Entry 7QDH (electron microscopy, 4.20 A resolution (low resolution: residue-level contacts below are approximate; hydrogen-bond / salt-bridge calls are withheld)); this record covers chains B and C of the 3 polymer chains in the assembly.

[Chain B (and C)]
Protein: Spike glycoprotein, Fibritin
Organism: Severe acute respiratory syndrome coronavirus 2
Notes: chain C of this document is another copy of the same molecule, construct and numbering; everything in this record applies to it too
UniProtKB: chimeric construct of P0DTC2, P10104: residues 15-1213 from P0DTC2 (SPIKE_SARS2) positions 15-1213 (same numbers); residues 1220-1248 from P10104 positions 458-486 (UniProt number = residue number - 762)
Amino-acid sequence (1250 residues; row label = number of the first residue in the row; note: 3 numbers in that range are skipped by the numbering (no residue carries them; nothing is unmodelled there)):
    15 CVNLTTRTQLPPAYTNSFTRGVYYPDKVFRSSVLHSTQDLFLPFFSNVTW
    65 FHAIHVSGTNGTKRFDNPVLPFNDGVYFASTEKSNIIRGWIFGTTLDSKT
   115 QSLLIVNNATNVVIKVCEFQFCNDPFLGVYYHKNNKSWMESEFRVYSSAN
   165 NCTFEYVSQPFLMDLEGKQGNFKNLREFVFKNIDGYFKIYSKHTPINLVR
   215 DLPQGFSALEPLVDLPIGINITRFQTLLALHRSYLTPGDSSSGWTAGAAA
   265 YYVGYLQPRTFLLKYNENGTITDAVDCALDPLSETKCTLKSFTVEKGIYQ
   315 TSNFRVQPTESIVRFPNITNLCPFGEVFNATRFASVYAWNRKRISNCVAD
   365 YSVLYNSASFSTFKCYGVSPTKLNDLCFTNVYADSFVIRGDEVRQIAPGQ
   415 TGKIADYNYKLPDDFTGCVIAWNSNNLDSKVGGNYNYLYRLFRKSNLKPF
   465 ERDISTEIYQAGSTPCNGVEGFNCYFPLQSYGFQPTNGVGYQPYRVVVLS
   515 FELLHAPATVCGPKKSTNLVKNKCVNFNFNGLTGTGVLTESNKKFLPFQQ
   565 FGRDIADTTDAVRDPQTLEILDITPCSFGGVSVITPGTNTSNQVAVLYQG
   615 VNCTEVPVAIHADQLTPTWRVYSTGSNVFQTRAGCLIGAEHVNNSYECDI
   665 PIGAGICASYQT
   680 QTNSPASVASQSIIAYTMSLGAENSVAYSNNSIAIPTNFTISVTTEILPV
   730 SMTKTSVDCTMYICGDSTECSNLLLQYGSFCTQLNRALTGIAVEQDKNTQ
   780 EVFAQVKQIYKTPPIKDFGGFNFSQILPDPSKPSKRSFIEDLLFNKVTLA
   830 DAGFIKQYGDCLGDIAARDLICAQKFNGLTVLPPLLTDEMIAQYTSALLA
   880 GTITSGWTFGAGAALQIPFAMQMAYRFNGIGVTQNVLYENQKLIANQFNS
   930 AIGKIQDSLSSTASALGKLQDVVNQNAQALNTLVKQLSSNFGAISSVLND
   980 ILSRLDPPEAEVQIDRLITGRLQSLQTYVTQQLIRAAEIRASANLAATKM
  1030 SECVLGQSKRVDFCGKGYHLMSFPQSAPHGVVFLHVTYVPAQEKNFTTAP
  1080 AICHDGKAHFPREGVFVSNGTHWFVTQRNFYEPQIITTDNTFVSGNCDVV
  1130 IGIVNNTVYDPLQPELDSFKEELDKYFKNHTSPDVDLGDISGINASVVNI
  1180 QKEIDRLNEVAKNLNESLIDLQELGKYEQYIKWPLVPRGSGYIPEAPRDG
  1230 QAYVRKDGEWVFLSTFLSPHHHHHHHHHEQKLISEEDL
Unresolved in the structure: 71-75, 516-522, 622-632, 680-688, 830-853, 1147-1267 (chain C: 71-75, 622-640, 680-688, 831-850, 1147-1267)
Differences from the reference sequence: conflict Gly-614 (Asp in P0DTC2), Ala-685 (Arg in P0DTC2), Pro-986 (Lys in P0DTC2), Pro-987 (Val in P0DTC2); linker (1214-1219); expression tag (1249-1267)
Disulfide bonds: Cys-131/Cys-166, Cys-291/Cys-301, Cys-336/Cys-361, Cys-379/Cys-432, Cys-391/Cys-525, Cys-480/Cys-488, Cys-538/Cys-590, Cys-617/Cys-649, Cys-662/Cys-671, Cys-738/Cys-760, Cys-743/Cys-749, Cys-1032/Cys-1043, Cys-1082/Cys-1126
Covalently attached groups: N-acetylglucosamine (NAG) linked to Asn-164, Asn-234, Asn-282, Asn-343, Asn-616, Asn-657, Asn-709, Asn-717, Asn-801, Asn-1074, Asn-1098, Asn-1134

[Chain B / chain C interface]
Pairs across the interface (148; chain B residue first):
  Asn-317(B) with Asp-737(C)
  Arg-357(B) with Cys-166(C); Thr-167(C)
  Ser-359(B) with Thr-167(C)
  Asn-360(B) with Phe-168(C); Pro-230(C)
  Thr-523(B) with Tyr-200(C); Pro-230(C)
  Thr-547(B) with Asn-978(C)
  Thr-549(B) with Asp-745(C)
  Phe-559(B) with Phe-43(C)
  Leu-560(B) with Tyr-38(C)
  Phe-562(B) with Tyr-38(C); Glu-224(C)
  Gln-563(B) with Tyr-38(C); Lys-41(C); Phe-43(C); Gly-283(C)
  Phe-565(B) with Val-42(C); Phe-43(C)
  Arg-567(B) with Phe-43(C)
  Asp-568(B) with Phe-855(C)
  Ile-569(B) with Asp-830(C)
  Ala-570(B) with Asn-960(C); Val-963(C)
  Asp-571(B) with His-49(C); Lys-964(C)
  Thr-572(B) with Phe-855(C); Val-963(C)
  Thr-573(B) with Phe-855(C)
  Pro-589(B) with Lys-854(C)
  Phe-592(B) with Met-740(C); Lys-854(C); Gly-857(C); Thr-859(C)
  Gln-613(B) with Leu-861(C)
  Arg-646(B) with Thr-866(C)
  Ala-647(B) with Pro-862(C)
  Pro-665(B) with Leu-864(C)
  Gly-667(B) with Leu-864(C)
  Ala-668(B) with Pro-862(C); Pro-863(C); Leu-864(C)
  Gly-669(B) with Leu-864(C); Met-869(C)
  Thr-696(B) with Met-869(C)
  Met-697(B) with Leu-864(C); Leu-865(C); Met-869(C)
  Leu-699(B) with Lys-786(C); Ile-788(C); Gln-872(C); Tyr-873(C)
  Gly-700(B) with Lys-786(C)
  Ala-701(B) with Gln-787(C); Ile-788(C)
  Glu-702(B) with Ile-788(C); Lys-790(C)
  Asn-703(B) with Gln-787(C); Ile-788(C); Tyr-789(C); Lys-790(C)
  Ser-704(B) with Lys-790(C); Thr-791(C)
  Val-705(B) with Thr-883(C); Gln-895(C)
  Ala-706(B) with Gln-895(C)
  Tyr-707(B) with Pro-792(C); Asp-796(C); Phe-797(C); Gln-895(C); Ile-896(C); Pro-897(C); Phe-898(C)
  Ser-708(B) with Gln-895(C); Pro-897(C)
  Asn-709(B) with Asp-796(C); Pro-897(C)
  Ser-711(B) with Gln-895(C); Pro-897(C)
  Ile-712(B) with Gln-895(C); Ile-896(C); Pro-897(C); Met-900(C)
  Ala-713(B) with Leu-894(C); Gln-895(C)
  Pro-715(B) with Leu-894(C)
  Gln-957(B) with Arg-765(C)
  Thr-961(B) with Arg-765(C)
  Gln-965(B) with Gly-757(C); Ser-758(C)
  Ser-968(B) with Gln-755(C); Tyr-756(C); Gly-757(C)
  Asn-969(B) with Gln-755(C)
  Phe-970(B) with Gln-755(C); Tyr-756(C); Phe-759(C)
  Gly-971(B) with Gln-755(C)
  Pro-987(B) with Gly-413(C)
  Glu-988(B) with Gly-413(C); Gln-414(C)
  Arg-995(B) with Asp-994(C)
  Gln-1002(B) with Gln-1002(C)
  Thr-1006(B) with Gln-762(C); Gln-1005(C)
  Ile-1013(B) with Leu-1012(C)
  Arg-1039(B) with Glu-1031(C); Arg-1039(C)
  Val-1040(B) with Ser-1030(C); Glu-1031(C); Gly-1035(C)
  Asp-1041(B) with Ser-1030(C); Leu-1034(C)
  Phe-1042(B) with Glu-1031(C)
  Lys-1045(B) with Ala-890(C); Gly-891(C)
  Gly-1046(B) with Ala-890(C)
  Tyr-1047(B) with Trp-886(C); Ala-890(C)
  Val-1068(B) with Ala-890(C)
  Glu-1072(B) with Leu-894(C)
  Thr-1077(B) with Pro-897(C); Met-900(C)
  Pro-1079(B) with Tyr-917(C)
  Phe-1089(B) with Asn-914(C); Glu-918(C)
  Pro-1090(B) with Gln-913(C)
  Glu-1092(B) with Tyr-904(C); Gln-913(C)
  Gly-1093(B) with Tyr-904(C)
  Val-1094(B) with Met-900(C); Tyr-904(C)
  Arg-1107(B) with Ile-896(C); Met-900(C); Gln-901(C); Tyr-904(C)
  Phe-1121(B) with Asn-914(C)
  Ser-1123(B) with Asn-914(C)
  Gly-1124(B) with Glu-918(C)
  Val-1128(B) with Glu-918(C)
  Val-1129(B) with Tyr-917(C)
  Ile-1130(B) with Gln-920(C); Lys-921(C)
  Leu-1141(B) with Leu-1141(C)
  Gln-1142(B) with Glu-1144(C)
  Leu-1145(B) with Leu-1141(C); Leu-1145(C)
Also at the interface, not in a pair above, chain B (97 interface residues in all): Arg-319, Lys-557, Gln-564, Gly-566, Asp-574, Ile-587, Thr-1009, Gln-1010, Glu-1017, Lys-1038, Tyr-1067, Pro-1069, Arg-1091
Also at the interface, not in a pair above, chain C (99 interface residues in all): Arg-44, Val-47, Pro-225, Asn-282, Thr-284, Asn-764, Leu-858, Ser-884, Gly-889, Ala-892, Asn-907, Thr-912, Thr-1009, Arg-1019, Thr-1027, Gln-1036, Lys-1038, Glu-1111

[Overview]
Chain B and chain C form an interface of 97 and 99 residues respectively. N-acetylglucosamine is covalently
linked to Asn-164(B), Asn-234(B), Asn-282(B), Asn-343(B), Asn-616(B) and Asn-657(B) and 6 more.
Both chains are Spike glycoprotein, Fibritin (Severe acute respiratory syndrome coronavirus 2). Entry 7QDH
(SARS-CoV-2 S protein S:D614G mutant 1-up) was determined by electron microscopy together with 7QDG from the
same study.
